Entry 9MRN (electron microscopy, 3.46 A resolution); this record covers chains D and H of the 8 polymer chains in the assembly.

# Chain D
Name: Isoform Flip of Glutamate receptor 2
Organism: Rattus norvegicus
UniProtKB: P19491 (GRIA2_RAT), isoform P19491-2; residues 391-820 here correspond to UniProt positions 412-841 (UniProt number = residue number + 21)
Sequence (415 residues; numbered 391 to 820; 15 numbers in that range are skipped by the numbering (no residue carries them; nothing is unmodelled there); the number before each row is that of its first residue):
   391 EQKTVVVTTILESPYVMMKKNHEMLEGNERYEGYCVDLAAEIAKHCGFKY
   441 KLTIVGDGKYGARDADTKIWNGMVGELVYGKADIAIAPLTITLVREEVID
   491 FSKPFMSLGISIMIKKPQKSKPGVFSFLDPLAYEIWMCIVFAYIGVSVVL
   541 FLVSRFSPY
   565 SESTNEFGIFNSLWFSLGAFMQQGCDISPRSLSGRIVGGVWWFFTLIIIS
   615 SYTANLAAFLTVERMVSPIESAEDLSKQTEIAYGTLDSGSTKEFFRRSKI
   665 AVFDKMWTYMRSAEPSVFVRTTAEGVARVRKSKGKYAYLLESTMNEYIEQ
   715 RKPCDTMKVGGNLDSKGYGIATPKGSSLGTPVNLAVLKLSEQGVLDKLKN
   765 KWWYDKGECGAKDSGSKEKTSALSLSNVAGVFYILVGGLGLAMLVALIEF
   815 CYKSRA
Not modelled in the structure: 820
Construct notes: conflict Q392 (Asn413 in P19491)
Swiss-Prot annotation at these positions:
  - binding site (L-glutamate): P478, T480, R485, S654, T655, E705
  - site: R453 (Interaction with the cone snail toxin Con-ikot-ikot), I633 (Crucial to convey clamshell closure to channel opening), R660 (Interaction with the cone snail toxin Con-ikot-ikot), K752 (Interaction with the cone snail toxin Con-ikot-ikot)
  - modified residue (Phosphoserine): S662, S696
  - lipidation (S-palmitoyl cysteine): C589, C815
Cystine bridges: C718-C773
Ligand contacts: glutamic acid (GLU): Y450, P478, L479, T480, R485, L650, G653, S654, T655, E705, Y732

# Chain H
Name: TARPgamma2
Organism: Mus musculus
Sequence (172 residues; numbered 5 to 209; 33 numbers in that range are skipped by the numbering (no residue carries them; nothing is unmodelled there); the number before each row is that of its first residue):
     5 RGVQMLLTTVGAFAAFSLMTIAVGTDYWLYSRGVCK
    55 EVMTHSGLWRTCCLEGNFKGLCKQIDHF
    93 AEYFLRAVRASSIFPILSVILLFMGGLCIAASEFYKTRHNIILSAGIFFV
   143 SAGLSNIIGIIVYISANAG
   171 NSYSYGWSFYFGALSFIIAEMVGVLAVHMFIDRHKQLTG
Cystine bridges: C39-C67, C66-C76

# Interface between chain D and chain H
Pairs across the interface - 20 pairs, chain D then chain H:
  Y523(D) with Y180(H)
  E524(D) with Y173(H), hydrogen bond; Y175(H), hydrogen bond
  F531(D) with I149(H); A183(H), hydrophobic; F186(H), hydrophobic
  V538(D) with E190(H); V194(H), hydrophobic
  V539(D) with V142(H), hydrophobic
  F541(D) with V197(H), hydrophobic
  L542(D) with V197(H), hydrophobic
  R545(D) with I201(H)
  F546(D) with F200(H)
  S547(D) with I201(H); H204(H)
  P548(D) with H204(H), hydrogen bond (backbone-side chain)
  Y549(D) with H131(H), hydrogen bond; F200(H), hydrophobic; H204(H)
  E566(D) with K205(H), hydrogen bond (backbone-side chain)
Also at the interface, not in a pair above, chain D (17 interface residues in all): M527, C528, I534, G535
Also at the interface, not in a pair above, chain H (20 interface residues in all): L146, I152, I153, I156, F179

# Summary
17 residues of chain D face 20 of chain H across their interface; the contacts include 5 hydrogen bonds. Polar
pairs include E524(D)-Y173(H), E524(D)-Y175(H) and P548(D)-H204(H). Bound to chain D: glutamic acid. Curated
annotation (UniProt) lists 6 L-glutamate-binding residues on chain D.
Here chain D is Isoform Flip of Glutamate receptor 2 (Rattus norvegicus) and chain H is TARPgamma2 (Mus
musculus). Entry 9MRN (Consensus glutamate activated state of the GluA2-gamma2 complex) was determined by
electron microscopy together with 9DHP, 9DHQ, 9DHR, 9DHS, 9DHT, 9MRK, 9MRL and 9MRM from the same study.
